PDB entry 8ZVY | X-ray diffraction, 1.72 A resolution | chains B and D of the 4 polymer chains in the assembly

== Chain B ==
Molecule: Histone H2B 1.1, Histone H2A type 1
Source organism: Xenopus laevis
Reference sequence: chimeric construct of P02281, P06897: residues 34-126 from P02281 (H2B11_XENLA) positions 34-126 (same numbers); residues 1014-1105 from P06897 positions 14-105 (UniProt number = residue number - 1000)
Amino-acid sequence (186 residues; numbered 33 to 1105; 887 numbers in that range are skipped by the numbering (no residue carries them; nothing is unmodelled there); the number before each row is that of its first residue):
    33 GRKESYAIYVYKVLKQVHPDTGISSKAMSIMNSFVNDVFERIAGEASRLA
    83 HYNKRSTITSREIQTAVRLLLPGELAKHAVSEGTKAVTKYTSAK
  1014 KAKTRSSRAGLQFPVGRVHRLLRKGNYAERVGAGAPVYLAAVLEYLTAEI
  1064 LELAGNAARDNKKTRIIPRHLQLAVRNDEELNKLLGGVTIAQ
Not modelled in the structure: 33-35, 1103-1105
Construct notes: expression tag (33)
Curated features (UniProtKB/Swiss-Prot):
  - glycosylation: Ser-113 (O-linked (GlcNAc) serine)
  - cross-link (Glycyl lysine isopeptide (Lys-Gly)): Lys-121 (interchain with G-Cter in ubiquitin), Lys-1014 (interchain with G-Cter in ubiquitin), Lys-1016 (interchain with G-Cter in ubiquitin)
  - modified residue: Lys-1037 (N6-(2-hydroxyisobutyryl)lysine), Lys-1075 (N6-(2-hydroxyisobutyryl)lysine), Lys-1076 (N6-(2-hydroxyisobutyryl)lysine), Lys-1096 (N6-(2-hydroxyisobutyryl)lysine), Gln-1105 (N5-methylglutamine)

== Chain D ==
Molecule: Isoform 1 of Alpha-synuclein
Reference sequence: P37840 (SYUA_HUMAN); residues 121-140 here = UniProt positions 121-140
Amino-acid sequence (20 residues; each row starts with the number of its first residue):
   121 DNEAYEMPSEEGYQDYEPEA
Not modelled in the structure: 121-127
Curated features (UniProtKB/Swiss-Prot):
  - modified residue: Tyr-125 (Phosphotyrosine), Ser-129 (Phosphoserine)
  - mutagenesis: Tyr-125 (Y125F: Abolishes osmotic stress-induced phosphorylation), Tyr-133 (Y133F: No effect on osmotic stress-induced phosphorylation), Tyr-136 (Y136F: No effect on osmotic stress-induced phosphorylation)

== Interface between chain B and chain D ==
Pairs across the interface (17; chain B residue first):
  Ser-56(B) / Glu-137(D)  hydrogen bond
  Ser-57(B) / Glu-137(D)
  Lys-58(B) / Glu-137(D)  hydrogen bond (backbone-side chain)
  Asn-1074(B) / Glu-130(D)
  Asn-1074(B) / Glu-131(D)  hydrogen bond
  Lys-1076(B) / Tyr-133(D)  hydrogen bond
  Arg-1078(B) / Tyr-136(D)
  Arg-1078(B) / Glu-137(D)  hydrogen bond (side chain-backbone)
  Arg-1078(B) / Pro-138(D)  hydrogen bond (side chain-backbone)
  Arg-1078(B) / Ala-140(D)  hydrogen bond (side chain-backbone)
  Pro-1081(B) / Glu-137(D)
  Arg-1082(B) / Ser-129(D)
  Arg-1082(B) / Glu-130(D)  hydrogen bond (side chain-backbone)
  Arg-1082(B) / Glu-131(D)
  Arg-1082(B) / Gly-132(D)  hydrogen bond (side chain-backbone)
  Gln-1085(B) / Pro-128(D)
  Leu-1086(B) / Glu-130(D)
Also at the interface, not in a pair above, chain B (12 interface residues in all): Ala-59, Ile-1080
Also at the interface, not in a pair above, chain D (11 interface residues in all): Glu-139
The authors on this interface:
  - specific contacts: Asn-1074(B)/Glu-131(D) (hydrogen bond), Arg-1078(B)/Glu-137(D) (hydrogen bond), Arg-1078(B)/Pro-138(D) (hydrogen bond), Arg-1082(B)/Gly-132(D) (hydrogen bond), Arg-1082(B)/Glu-130(D) (hydrogen bond)
  - interface residues, chain B: Arg-1078(B)
  - interface residues, chain D: Glu-137(D)

== In short ==
12 residues of chain B face 11 of chain D across their interface, with 9 hydrogen bonds. Among the polar pairs
are Ser-56(B)/Glu-137(D), Lys-58(B)/Glu-137(D) and Asn-1074(B)/Glu-131(D). The paper describes hydrogen bonds
between Asn-1074(B) and Glu-131(D), Arg-1078(B) and Glu-137(D) and Arg-1078(B) and Pro-138(D) among others.
The paper reports interface residues Arg-1078(B) and Glu-137(D).
Here chain B is Histone H2B 1.1, Histone H2A type 1 (Xenopus laevis) and chain D is Isoform 1 of
Alpha-synuclein. Entry 8ZVY (Alpha-Synuclein with H2a-H2b dimer complex structure) was determined by X-ray
diffraction.
